2SAR - chain A; structure by X-ray diffraction, 1.80 A resolution.

== Chain A ==
Protein: Ribonuclease sa
Organism: Streptomyces aureofaciens
Notes: EC 3.1.4.8
Reference sequence: P05798 (RNSA_STRAU); residues 1-96 here = UniProt positions 1-96
Amino-acid sequence (96 residues; each row starts with the number of its first residue):
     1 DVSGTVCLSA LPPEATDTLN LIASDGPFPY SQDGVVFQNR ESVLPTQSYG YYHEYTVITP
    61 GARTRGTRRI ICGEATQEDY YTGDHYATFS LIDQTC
Disulfides: Cys7-Cys96
Small-molecule neighbours: guanosine-3'-monophosphate (3GP): Gln32, Val35, Val36, Phe37, Gln38, Asn39, Arg40, Glu41, Glu54, Arg65, Arg69, His85, Tyr86
Curated features (UniProtKB/Swiss-Prot):
  - active site: Glu54 (Proton acceptor), His85 (Proton donor)
  - mutagenesis: Asn39 (N39A/D/S: Decreases protein stability)

== Overview ==
Bound to chain A: guanosine-3'-monophosphate. UniProt lists active-site residues Glu54 and His85 and one
mutagenesis site.
Chain A is Ribonuclease sa (Streptomyces aureofaciens); the structure, Determination and restrained
least-squares refinement of the crystal structures of ribonuclease sa and its complex with ..., was determined
by X-ray diffraction, deposited together with 1SAR.
